5HBV - chains B and D of the 4 polymer chains in the assembly; structure by X-ray diffraction, 2.70 A resolution.

== Chain B ==
Protein: Acetylcholine receptor subunit alpha 1
Organism: Mus musculus
UniProtKB: P04756 (ACHA_MOUSE); residues 2-211 here correspond to UniProt positions 22-231 (UniProt number = residue number + 20)
Amino-acid sequence (212 residues; numbered 0 to 211; the number before each row is that of its first residue; numbering starts at 0):
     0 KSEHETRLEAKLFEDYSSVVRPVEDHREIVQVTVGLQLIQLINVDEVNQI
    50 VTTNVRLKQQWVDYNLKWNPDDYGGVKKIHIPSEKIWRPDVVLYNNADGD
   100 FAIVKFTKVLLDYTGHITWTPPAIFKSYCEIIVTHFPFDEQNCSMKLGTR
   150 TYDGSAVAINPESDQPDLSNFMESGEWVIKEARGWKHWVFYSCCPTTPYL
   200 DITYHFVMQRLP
Differences from the reference sequence: expression tag (0-1); engineered mutation E8 (Val28 in P04756), R149 (Trp169 in P04756), A155 (Val175 in P04756)
Disulfides: C128-C142, C192-C193
Covalently attached groups: glycan linked to N141
UniProt features mapped onto this chain:
  - glycosylation: N141 (N-linked (GlcNAc...) asparagine)

== Chain D ==
Protein: Fab35, Heavy Chain
Organism: Rattus norvegicus
Amino-acid sequence (219 residues; each row starts with the number of its first residue):
     1 EVQLQESGPGLVQPSETLSLTCTVSGFSLTSYSVSWLRQPSGKGPEWMGR
    51 MWDDGGTVYNSGLKSRLSISRDTSKNQVFLKMNSLQTDDTGTYYCTRDER
   101 IRAINWFAYWGQGTLVTVSSAETTAPSVYPLAPGTALKSNSMVTLGCLVK
   151 GYFPEPVTVTWNSGALSSGVHTFPAVLQSGLYTLTSSVTVPSSTWPSQTV
   201 TCNVAHPGQQHQRWTRKLC
Disulfides: C22-C95, C147-C202

== How chain B and chain D interact ==
Residue-residue contacts (30):
  K0(B) - K64(D)
  E2(B) - T57(D)
  H3(B) - T57(D)
  R6(B) - W52(D)
  R6(B) - D54(D)  salt bridge
  R6(B) - G56(D)
  K10(B) - W52(D)
  K10(B) - D53(D)  salt bridge
  K10(B) - D54(D)  salt bridge
  K10(B) - R100(D)
  K10(B) - R102(D)
  K10(B) - A103(D)
  L11(B) - A103(D)  hydrophobic
  E13(B) - R100(D)  salt bridge
  D14(B) - R100(D)  salt bridge
  D14(B) - R102(D)  hydrogen bond (backbone-side chain)
  Y15(B) - R102(D)
  N64(B) - R102(D)
  K66(B) - A103(D)
  K66(B) - I104(D)
  W67(B) - I104(D)  hydrophobic
  D70(B) - W47(D)
  D70(B) - V58(D)
  D71(B) - R50(D)  salt bridge
  D71(B) - W52(D)
  D71(B) - V58(D)
  D71(B) - N105(D)  hydrogen bond
  Y72(B) - W52(D)
  Y72(B) - A103(D)  hydrogen bond (side chain-backbone)
  G73(B) - V58(D)
Interface residues without a listed pair, chain B (17 interface residues in all): N68
Interface features reported in the paper:
  - residue pairs: R6(B)-D54(D) (hydrogen bond), K10(B)-D53(D) (salt bridge), D71(B)-R50(D) (salt bridge)
  - epitope / paratope residues, chain B: R6(B), K10(B), D71(B)

== Overview ==
Chain B and chain D form an interface of 17 and 14 residues respectively, with 3 hydrogen bonds and 6 salt
bridges. Polar pairs include R6(B)-D54(D), K10(B)-D53(D) and K10(B)-D54(D). The authors report a hydrogen bond
between R6(B) and D54(D); salt bridges between K10(B) and D53(D) and D71(B) and R50(D). The paper reports
epitope/paratope residues R6(B), K10(B) and D71(B).
Here chain B is Acetylcholine receptor subunit alpha 1 (Mus musculus) and chain D is Fab35, Heavy Chain
(Rattus norvegicus). Entry 5HBV (Complex structure of Fab35 and mouse nAChR alpha1) was determined by X-ray
diffraction (same publication as 5HBT).
